2XGC - chain A; structure by X-ray diffraction, 2.15 A resolution.

Chain A:
Protein: Tetracycline repressor protein class B from transposon TN10, tetracycline repressor protein class D
Organism: Escherichia coli
Reference sequence: chimeric construct of P04483, P0ACT4: residues 1-50 from P04483 (TETR2_ECOLX) positions 1-50 (same numbers); residues 51-208 from P0ACT4 positions 51-208 (same numbers)
Chain sequence (208 residues; numbered 1 to 208; the number before each row is that of its first residue):
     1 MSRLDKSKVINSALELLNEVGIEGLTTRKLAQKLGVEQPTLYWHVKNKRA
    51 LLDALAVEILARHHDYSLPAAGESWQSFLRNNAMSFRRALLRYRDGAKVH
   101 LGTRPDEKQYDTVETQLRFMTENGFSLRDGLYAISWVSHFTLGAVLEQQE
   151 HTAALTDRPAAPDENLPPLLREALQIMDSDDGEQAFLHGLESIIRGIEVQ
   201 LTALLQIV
Not modelled in the structure: 1, 152-165
Construct notes: engineered mutation Trp136 (Ala in P0ACT4), Ile193 (Leu in P0ACT4), Ile197 (Phe in P0ACT4)
UniProt features mapped onto this chain:
  - binding site (tetracycline): His64, Asn82
  - binding site (Mg(2+)): His100

In short:
UniProt lists tetracycline-binding residues His64 and Asn82 and Mg2+-binding residue His100.
Chain A is Tetracycline repressor protein class B from transposon TN10, tetracycline repressor protein class D
(Escherichia coli); the structure, Crystal structure of a designed heterodimeric variant T-A(I)B of the
tetracycline repressor, was determined by X-ray diffraction (same publication as 2XGD and 2XGE).
